3U9S - chains H and L of the 12 polymer chains in the assembly; structure by X-ray diffraction, 3.50 A resolution.

# Chain H (and L)
Molecule: Methylcrotonyl-CoA carboxylase, beta-subunit
From: Pseudomonas aeruginosa
Notes: EC 6.4.1.4; chain L of this document is another copy of the same molecule, construct and numbering; everything in this record applies to it too
Reference sequence: Q9I297 (Q9I297_PSEAE); the author numbering skips numbers that UniProt does not, so the offset changes along the chain: 28-109 = UniProt 1-82; 111-563 = UniProt 83-535
Amino-acid sequence (555 residues; numbered 8 to 563; 1 number in that range is skipped by the numbering (no residue carries it; nothing is unmodelled there); the number before each row is that of its first residue):
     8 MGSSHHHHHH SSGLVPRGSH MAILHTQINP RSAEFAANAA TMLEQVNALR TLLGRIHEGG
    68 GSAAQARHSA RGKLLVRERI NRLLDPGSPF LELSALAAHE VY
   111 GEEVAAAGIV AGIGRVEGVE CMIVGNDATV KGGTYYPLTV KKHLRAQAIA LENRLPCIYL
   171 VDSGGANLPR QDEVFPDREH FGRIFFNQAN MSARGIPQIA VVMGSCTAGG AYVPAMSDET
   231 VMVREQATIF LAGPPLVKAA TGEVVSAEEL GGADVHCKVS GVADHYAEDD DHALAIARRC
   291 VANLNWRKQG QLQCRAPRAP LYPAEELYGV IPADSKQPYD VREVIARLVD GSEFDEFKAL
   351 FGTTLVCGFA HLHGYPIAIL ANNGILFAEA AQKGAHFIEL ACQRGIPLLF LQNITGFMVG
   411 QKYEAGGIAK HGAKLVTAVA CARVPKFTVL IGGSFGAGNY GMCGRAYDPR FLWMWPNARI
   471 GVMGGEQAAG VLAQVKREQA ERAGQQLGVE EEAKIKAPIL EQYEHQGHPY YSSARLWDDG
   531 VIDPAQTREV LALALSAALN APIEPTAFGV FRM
Disordered / not traced: 8-25
Construct notes: expression tag (8-27)
Small-molecule neighbours:
  - BTI (5-(hexahydro-2-oxo-1H-thieno[3,4-d]imidazol-6-yl)pentanal), molecule 1: Ala218, Leu241, Ala242, Leu246
  - BTI, molecule 2: Thr405, Gly406, Phe407, Val409, Phe445, Gly446, Ala447, Gly448, Val472, Met473, Gly474, Gln477
  - coenzyme A (COA), molecule 1: Arg74, Arg78, Lys141, Gly142, Thr144, Gly174, Gly175, Ala176, Asn177, Leu178, Pro179, Ser215, Thr217, Ala218, Gly219, Pro245, Leu246
  - coenzyme A (COA), molecule 2: Val472, Met473, Val481, Leu482, Val485, Gln489, Arg492

# Interface between chain H and chain L
Residue-residue contacts - 42 pairs, chain H then chain L:
  Ser202(H) with Gln393(L)
  Pro207(H) with Gln393(L)
  Asp228(H) with His386(L), hydrogen bond (backbone-side chain); Leu390(L); Gln393(L), hydrogen bond; Arg394(L)
  Glu229(H) with Phe347(L); Leu390(L); Arg394(L), salt bridge
  Cys267(H) with Leu350(L); Phe351(L)
  Lys268(H) with Leu350(L)
  Val269(H) with Phe351(L)
  Ser270(H) with Phe351(L)
  Gly271(H) with Lys348(L), hydrogen bond (backbone-side chain)
  Ala273(H) with Lys348(L)
  Asp274(H) with Phe347(L); Lys348(L), salt bridge; Ala349(L), hydrogen bond (backbone-backbone)
  His275(H) with Glu346(L), hydrogen bond (side chain-backbone); Phe347(L); Lys348(L)
  Tyr276(H) with Leu350(L), hydrophobic
  Ala285(H) with Met28(L)
  Arg289(H) with Ser26(L); Met28(L); Asp345(L), salt bridge
  Asn293(H) with Asp345(L), hydrogen bond; Phe359(L); His361(L); Arg394(L), hydrogen bond (backbone-side chain); Ile396(L)
  Leu294(H) with Arg394(L)
  Asn295(H) with Leu302(L); Gln303(L), hydrogen bond (side chain-backbone); Pro366(L); Arg394(L), hydrogen bond (side chain-backbone); Gly395(L); Ile396(L)
  Trp296(H) with Gln303(L)
  Arg297(H) with Gln301(L); Gln303(L)
Interface residues without a listed pair, chain H (22 interface residues in all): Gly205, Cys290
Interface residues without a listed pair, chain L (22 interface residues in all): Ala29

# Overview
The chain H/chain L interface involves 22 residues from each chain, with 9 hydrogen bonds and 3 salt bridges.
Among the polar pairs are Glu229(H)-Arg394(L), Asp274(H)-Lys348(L) and Arg289(H)-Asp345(L). Ligands of chain
H: compound BTI and coenzyme A.
Chain H and chain L are both Methylcrotonyl-CoA carboxylase, beta-subunit (Pseudomonas aeruginosa); the
structure, Crystal structure of P. aeruginosa 3-methylcrotonyl-CoA carboxylase (MCC) 750 kD holoenzyme, CoA
complex, was determined by X-ray diffraction, deposited together with 3U9R and 3U9T.
